7EAT - chains A and B; structure by X-ray diffraction, 2.10 A resolution.

# Chain A (and B)
Protein: [Pyruvate dehydrogenase (acetyl-transferring)] kinase isozyme 4, mitochondrial
Organism: Homo sapiens
Notes: EC 2.7.11.2; chain B of this document is another copy of the same molecule, construct and numbering; everything in this record applies to it too
UniProt: Q16654 (PDK4_HUMAN); residues 10-411 here = UniProt positions 10-411
Sequence (404 residues; each row starts with the number of its first residue):
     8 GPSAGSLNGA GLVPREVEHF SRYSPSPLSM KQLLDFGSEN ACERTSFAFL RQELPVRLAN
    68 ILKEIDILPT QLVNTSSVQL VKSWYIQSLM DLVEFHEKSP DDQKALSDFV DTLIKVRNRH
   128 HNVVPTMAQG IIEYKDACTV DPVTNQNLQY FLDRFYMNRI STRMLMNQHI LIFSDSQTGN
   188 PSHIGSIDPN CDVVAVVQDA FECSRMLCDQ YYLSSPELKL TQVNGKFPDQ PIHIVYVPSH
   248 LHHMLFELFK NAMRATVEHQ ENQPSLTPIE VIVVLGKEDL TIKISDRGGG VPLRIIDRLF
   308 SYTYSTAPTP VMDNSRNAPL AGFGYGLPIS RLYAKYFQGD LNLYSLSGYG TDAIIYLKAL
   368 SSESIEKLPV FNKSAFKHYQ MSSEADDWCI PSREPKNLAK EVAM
Unresolved in the structure: 8-19, 42-48, 268-272, 310-331, 388-393, 397-411 (chain B: 8-19, 46-48, 144-150, 311-330, 387-411)
Sequence notes: expression tag (8-9)
Curated features (UniProtKB/Swiss-Prot):
  - binding site (ATP): Glu-254 to Arg-261, Asp-293, Ser-312, Thr-313, Gly-329 to Leu-334
  - site (Interaction with the other subunit in the homodimer): Tyr-157, Arg-161, Trp-395
Small-molecule neighbours: 1,3-dihydro-2H-indol-2-one (W6P): Leu-255, Asn-258, Ala-259, Ala-262, Asp-293, Gly-297, Val-298, Leu-306, Leu-334, Leu-350, Thr-358, Ala-360

# Chain A / chain B interface
Residue-residue contacts - 63 pairs, chain A then chain B:
  Val-230(A) / Gly-355(B)
  Val-230(A) / Tyr-356(B)  hydrophobic
  Ile-279(A) / Leu-353(B)  hydrophobic
  Ile-279(A) / Tyr-356(B)
  Val-281(A) / Leu-353(B)  hydrophobic
  Val-281(A) / Ser-354(B)
  Val-281(A) / Gly-355(B)
  Val-281(A) / Tyr-356(B)  hydrophobic
  Leu-282(A) / Ser-354(B)
  Gly-283(A) / Ser-354(B)  hydrogen bond (backbone-backbone)
  Glu-285(A) / Pro-299(B)
  Glu-285(A) / Arg-301(B)  salt bridge
  Asp-286(A) / Pro-299(B)
  Asp-286(A) / Leu-300(B)  hydrogen bond (side chain-backbone)
  Asp-286(A) / Ser-354(B)
  Thr-288(A) / Leu-353(B)
  Lys-290(A) / Leu-353(B)
  Lys-290(A) / Asp-359(B)  salt bridge
  Pro-299(A) / Glu-285(B)
  Pro-299(A) / Asp-286(B)
  Leu-300(A) / Asp-286(B)  hydrogen bond (backbone-side chain)
  Leu-300(A) / Tyr-363(B)  hydrophobic
  Arg-301(A) / Glu-285(B)  salt bridge
  Asn-349(A) / Tyr-351(B)
  Tyr-351(A) / Tyr-351(B)  hydrophobic
  Tyr-351(A) / Asp-359(B)  hydrogen bond
  Tyr-351(A) / Ile-361(B)  hydrophobic
  Tyr-351(A) / Tyr-363(B)
  Ser-352(A) / Tyr-363(B)  hydrogen bond (backbone-side chain)
  Leu-353(A) / Ile-279(B)  hydrophobic
  Leu-353(A) / Val-281(B)  hydrophobic
  Leu-353(A) / Thr-288(B)
  Leu-353(A) / Lys-290(B)
  Ser-354(A) / Val-281(B)
  Ser-354(A) / Leu-282(B)
  Ser-354(A) / Gly-283(B)  hydrogen bond (backbone-backbone)
  Ser-354(A) / Asp-286(B)
  Gly-355(A) / Val-230(B)
  Gly-355(A) / Gly-232(B)
  Gly-355(A) / Val-281(B)
  Tyr-356(A) / Val-230(B)  hydrophobic
  Tyr-356(A) / Ile-279(B)  hydrophobic
  Tyr-356(A) / Val-281(B)  hydrophobic
  Asp-359(A) / Lys-290(B)  salt bridge
  Ile-361(A) / Ser-352(B)
  Tyr-363(A) / Leu-300(B)  hydrophobic
  Tyr-363(A) / Tyr-351(B)
  Tyr-363(A) / Ser-352(B)  hydrogen bond (side chain-backbone)
  Asp-394(A) / Tyr-157(B)
  Asp-394(A) / Arg-161(B)  hydrogen bond (backbone-side chain)
  Asp-394(A) / Pro-376(B)
  Asp-394(A) / Val-377(B)  hydrogen bond (backbone-backbone)
  Asp-394(A) / Asn-379(B)
  Asp-394(A) / Ser-381(B)  hydrogen bond (backbone-side chain)
  Trp-395(A) / Arg-161(B)
  Trp-395(A) / Met-164(B)  hydrophobic
  Trp-395(A) / Lys-374(B)
  Trp-395(A) / Leu-375(B)
  Trp-395(A) / Pro-376(B)
  Cys-396(A) / Ser-31(B)
  Cys-396(A) / Pro-32(B)
  Cys-396(A) / Lys-374(B)
  Cys-396(A) / Leu-375(B)  hydrogen bond (backbone-backbone)
Other interface residues (no listed pair), chain A (29 interface residues in all): Gly-232, Val-298, Asp-347, Leu-350
Other interface residues (no listed pair), chain B (40 interface residues in all): Pro-34, Asp-160, Val-298, Asp-347, Lys-365, Ala-382, His-385

# In short
29 residues of chain A face 40 of chain B across their interface, with 11 hydrogen bonds and 4 salt bridges.
Polar pairs include Glu-285(A)/Arg-301(B), Lys-290(A)/Asp-359(B) and Asp-286(A)/Leu-300(B). Ligands of chain
A: 1,3-dihydro-2H-indol-2-one. Curated annotation (UniProt) lists 17 ATP-binding residues on chain A.
Both chains are [Pyruvate dehydrogenase (acetyl-transferring)] kinase isozyme 4, mitochondrial (Homo sapiens).
Entry 7EAT (Crystal structure of human pyruvate dehydrogenase kinase 4 in complex with compound 1) was
determined by X-ray diffraction together with 7EA0, 7EAS, 7EBB, 7EBG and 7EBH from the same study.
